4Y8L - chains S and T of the 32 polymer chains in the assembly; structure by X-ray diffraction, 2.40 A resolution.

== Chain S ==
Name: Proteasome subunit alpha type-6
Source organism: Saccharomyces cerevisiae S288c
Notes: EC 3.4.25.1
UniProt: P40302 (PSA6_YEAST); residues 0-233 here correspond to UniProt positions 1-234 (UniProt number = residue number + 1)
Chain sequence (234 residues; numbered 0 to 233; the number before each row is that of its first residue; numbering starts at 0):
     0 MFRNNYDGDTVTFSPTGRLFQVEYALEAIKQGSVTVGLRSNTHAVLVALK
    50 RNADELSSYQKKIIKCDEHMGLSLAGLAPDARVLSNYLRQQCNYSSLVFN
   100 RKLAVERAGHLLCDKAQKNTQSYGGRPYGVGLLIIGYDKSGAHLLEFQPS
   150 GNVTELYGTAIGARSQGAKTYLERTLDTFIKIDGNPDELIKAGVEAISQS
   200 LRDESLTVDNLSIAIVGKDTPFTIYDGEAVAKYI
Not modelled in the structure: 0-2
Curated features (UniProtKB/Swiss-Prot):
  - modified residue: Ser13 (Phosphoserine)
  - cross-link: Lys190 (Glycyl lysine isopeptide (Lys-Gly) (interchain with G-Cter in ubiquitin))

== Chain T ==
Name: Probable proteasome subunit alpha type-7
Source organism: Saccharomyces cerevisiae S288c
Notes: EC 3.4.25.1
UniProt: P21242 (PSA7_YEAST); residues -3 to 284 here correspond to UniProt positions 1-288 (UniProt number = residue number + 4)
Chain sequence (288 residues; numbered -3 to 284; the number before each row is that of its first residue; numbers below 1 keep their minus sign (Met-3 is residue -3)):
    -3 MTSIGTGYDLSNSVFSPDGRNFQVEYAVKAVENGTTSIGIKCNDGVVFAV
    47 EKLITSKLLVPQKNVKIQVVDRHIGCVYSGLIPDGRHLVNRGREEAASFK
    97 KLYKTPIPIPAFADRLGQYVQAHTLYNSVRPFGVSTIFGGVDKNGAHLYM
   147 LEPSGSYWGYKGAATGKGRQSAKAELEKLVDHHPEGLSAREAVKQAAKII
   197 YLAHEDNKEKDFELEISWCSLSETNGLHKFVKGDLLQEAIDFAQKEINGD
   247 DDEDEDDSDNVMSSDDENAPVATNANATTDQEGDIHLE
Not modelled in the structure: -3 to 1, 245-284
Curated features (UniProtKB/Swiss-Prot):
  - modified residue: Thr-2 (N-acetylthreonine)

== Interface between chain S and chain T ==
Pairs across the interface (63):
  Asn4(S) with Leu6(T)
  Tyr5(S) with Asp5(T), hydrogen bond; Leu6(T), hydrophobic
  Thr9(S) with Arg126(T)
  Val10(S) with Gln19(T); Asn123(T); Ser124(T); Val125(T); Arg126(T)
  Thr11(S) with Leu6(T); Gln19(T)
  Phe12(S) with Gln19(T), hydrogen bond (backbone-side chain); Tyr22(T); Ala23(T), hydrophobic; Arg126(T); Pro127(T)
  Ser13(S) with Tyr22(T)
  Pro14(S) with Tyr22(T), hydrophobic; Lys25(T)
  Thr15(S) with Lys25(T)
  Gly16(S) with Tyr22(T); Lys25(T); Ala26(T)
  Leu18(S) with Leu77(T), hydrophobic; Arg126(T)
  His109(S) with Arg82(T)
  Cys112(S) with Arg82(T)
  Asp113(S) with Arg82(T), salt bridge; Asn86(T)
  Gln116(S) with Pro79(T); Asp80(T); His83(T), hydrogen bond
  Thr119(S) with Arg126(T), hydrogen bond (backbone-side chain)
  Gln120(S) with His119(T); Val125(T); Arg126(T), hydrogen bond (backbone-backbone); Pro127(T); Phe128(T)
  Ser121(S) with Ser124(T)
  Tyr122(S) with Ser124(T), hydrogen bond (backbone-backbone)
  Ser149(S) with Pro79(T)
  Gly150(S) with Pro79(T)
  Asn151(S) with Ile78(T); Pro79(T)
  Thr153(S) with Leu55(T); Asn60(T)
  Glu154(S) with Val56(T); Lys59(T); Asn60(T), hydrogen bond (backbone-side chain)
  Leu155(S) with Leu54(T); Leu55(T), hydrophobic; Val56(T)
  Tyr156(S) with Leu54(T), hydrogen bond (backbone-backbone); Leu55(T); Val56(T); Pro57(T)
  Gly157(S) with Leu54(T)
  Lys168(S) with Leu54(T)
  Leu171(S) with Leu54(T)
  Glu172(S) with Ser52(T), hydrogen bond; Lys53(T), hydrogen bond (side chain-backbone); Leu54(T)
  Leu175(S) with Lys53(T)
Other interface residues (no listed pair), chain S (37 interface residues in all): Arg38, Glu105, Lys117, His142, Val152, Phe178
Other interface residues (no listed pair), chain T (30 interface residues in all): Gly129

== In short ==
Chain S and chain T form an interface of 37 and 30 residues respectively, with 10 hydrogen bonds and 1 salt
bridge. Among the polar pairs are Asp113(S)-Arg82(T), Tyr5(S)-Asp5(T) and Phe12(S)-Gln19(T).
Chain S is Proteasome subunit alpha type-6 and chain T is Probable proteasome subunit alpha type-7, both from
Saccharomyces cerevisiae S288c; the structure, Yeast 20S proteasome in complex with Ac-APLL-ep, was determined
by X-ray diffraction together with 4Y69, 4Y6A, 4Y6V, 4Y6Z, 4Y70, 4Y74 and 34 further entries from the same
study.
